Entry 8E2J (electron microscopy, 3.44 A resolution); this record covers chains A and C of the 4 polymer chains in the assembly.

== Chain A ==
Molecule: Diablo IAP-binding mitochondrial protein
Source organism: Homo sapiens
Reference sequence: Q9NR28 (DBLOH_HUMAN); residues 1-184 here correspond to UniProt positions 56-239 (UniProt number = residue number + 55)
Chain sequence (194 residues; numbered 0 to 193; the number before each row is that of its first residue; numbering starts at 0):
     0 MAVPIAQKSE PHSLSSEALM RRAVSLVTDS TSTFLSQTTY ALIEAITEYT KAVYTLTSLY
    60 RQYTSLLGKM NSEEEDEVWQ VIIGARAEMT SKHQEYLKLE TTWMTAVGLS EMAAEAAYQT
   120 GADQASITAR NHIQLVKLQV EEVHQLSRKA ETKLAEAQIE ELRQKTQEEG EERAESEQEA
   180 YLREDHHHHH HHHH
Disordered / not traced: 0-11, 185-193
Construct notes: initiating methionine (0); expression tag (185-193)
UniProt features mapped onto this chain:
  - motif: A1 to A5 (IAP-binding)

== Chain C ==
Molecule: Baculoviral IAP repeat-containing protein 6
Source organism: Homo sapiens
Notes: EC 6.-.-.-
Chain sequence (57 residues; numbered 51 to 107; the number before each row is that of its first residue; X marks 57 residues of unknown identity (built as UNK)):
    51 XXXXXXXXXX XXXXXXXXXX XXXXXXXXXX XXXXXXXXXX XXXXXXXXXX XXXXXXX

== Interface between chain A and chain C ==
Chain A side of the interface, 8 residues: L18, R21, L25, D28, T32, Y39, Q138, L145

== Overview ==
Chain A and chain C make no direct contact in this assembly.
Here chain A is Diablo IAP-binding mitochondrial protein and chain C is Baculoviral IAP repeat-containing
protein 6, both from Homo sapiens. Entry 8E2J (Cryo-EM structure of BIRC6/Smac (from local refinement 1)) was
determined by electron microscopy together with 8E2I and 8E2K from the same study.
